PDB entry 6IHX | X-ray diffraction, 1.46 A resolution | chains A and D of the 4 polymer chains in the assembly

[Chain A]
Molecule: Hemoglobin subunit alpha
From: Bos taurus
UniProtKB: P01966 (HBA_BOVIN); residues 1-140 here correspond to UniProt positions 2-141 (UniProt number = residue number + 1)
Sequence (140 residues; row label = number of the first residue in the row):
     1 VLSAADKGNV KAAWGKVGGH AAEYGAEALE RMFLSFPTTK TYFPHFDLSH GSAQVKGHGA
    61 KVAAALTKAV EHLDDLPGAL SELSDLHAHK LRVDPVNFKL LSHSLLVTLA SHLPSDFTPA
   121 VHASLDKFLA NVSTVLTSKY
Curated features (UniProtKB/Swiss-Prot):
  - binding site (O2): His-58
  - binding site (heme b): His-87
  - modified residue: Ser-3 (Phosphoserine), Lys-7 (N6-succinyllysine), Lys-11 (N6-succinyllysine), Lys-16 (N6-acetyllysine), Tyr-24 (Phosphotyrosine), Ser-35 (Phosphoserine), Lys-40 (N6-succinyllysine), Ser-49 (Phosphoserine), Ser-102 (Phosphoserine), Thr-108 (Phosphothreonine), Ser-124 (Phosphoserine), Thr-134 (Phosphothreonine), Thr-137 (Phosphothreonine), Ser-138 (Phosphoserine)
Bound ions: heme Fe near His-87 (its only coordinating residue here)
Ligand contacts: carbon monoxide / heme: Leu-29, Met-32, Thr-39, Tyr-42, Phe-43, His-45, Phe-46, His-58, Lys-61, Val-62, Ala-65, Leu-66, Leu-83, Leu-86, His-87, Leu-91, Val-93, Asn-97, Phe-98, Leu-101, Val-132, Leu-136

[Chain D]
Molecule: Hemoglobin subunit beta
From: Bos taurus
UniProtKB: P02070 (HBB_BOVIN); residues 2-145 here correspond to UniProt positions 1-144 (UniProt number = residue number - 1)
Sequence (144 residues; each row starts with the number of its first residue):
     2 MLTAEEKAAV TAFWGKVKVD EVGGEALGRL LVVYPWTQRF FESFGDLSTA DAVMNNPKVK
    62 AHGKKVLDSF SNGMKHLDDL KGTFAALSEL HCDKLHVDPE NFKLLGNVLV VVLARNFGKE
   122 FTPVLQADFQ KVVAGVANAL AHRY
Disordered / not traced: 2
Curated features (UniProtKB/Swiss-Prot):
  - binding site (heme b): His-63, His-92
  - modified residue: Thr-12 (Phosphothreonine), Ser-44 (Phosphoserine), Lys-59 (N6-acetyllysine), Lys-82 (N6-acetyllysine), Cys-93 (S-nitrosocysteine)
Bound ions: heme Fe near His-92 (its only coordinating residue here)
Ligand contacts:
  - carbon monoxide (CMO): Leu-28, Phe-42, His-63, Val-67, His-92
  - heme (HEM): Leu-31, Thr-38, Phe-41, Phe-42, Ser-44, Phe-45, His-63, Lys-66, Val-67, Ser-70, Phe-71, Phe-85, Leu-88, Leu-91, His-92, Leu-96, Val-98, Asn-102, Phe-103, Leu-106, Val-137, Leu-141

[How chain A and chain D interact]
Residue-residue contacts (17; chain A residue first):
  Thr-38(A) / Tyr-145(D)
  Thr-41(A) / Arg-40(D)  hydrogen bond (backbone-side chain)
  Thr-41(A) / His-97(D)
  Tyr-42(A) / Arg-40(D)
  Leu-91(A) / Arg-40(D)
  Arg-92(A) / Pro-36(D)
  Arg-92(A) / Trp-37(D)
  Arg-92(A) / Gln-39(D)  hydrogen bond
  Arg-92(A) / Arg-40(D)
  Val-93(A) / Trp-37(D)
  Asp-94(A) / Trp-37(D)
  Asp-94(A) / Asp-99(D)
  Asp-94(A) / Asn-102(D)  hydrogen bond
  Pro-95(A) / Trp-37(D)
  Val-96(A) / Asp-99(D)
  Val-96(A) / Glu-101(D)
  Tyr-140(A) / Trp-37(D)

[In short]
10 residues of chain A face 9 of chain D across their interface, with 3 hydrogen bonds. Polar pairs include
Thr-41(A)/Arg-40(D), Arg-92(A)/Gln-39(D) and Asp-94(A)/Asn-102(D). Bound to chain A: carbon monoxide / heme.
Bound to chain D: heme and carbon monoxide.
Chain A is Hemoglobin subunit alpha and chain D is Hemoglobin subunit beta, both from Bos taurus; the
structure, Crystal Structure Analysis of bovine Hemoglobin modified by SNP, was determined by X-ray
diffraction, deposited together with 6II1.
